Entry 8QKV (electron microscopy, 4.70 A resolution (low resolution: residue-level contacts below are approximate; hydrogen-bond / salt-bridge calls are withheld)); this record covers chains G and I of the 20 polymer chains in the assembly.

# Chain G
Molecule: Histone H2B.1
Organism: Saccharomyces cerevisiae S288C
UniProt: P02293 (H2B1_YEAST); residues 0-130 here correspond to UniProt positions 1-131 (UniProt number = residue number + 1)
Amino-acid sequence (131 residues; each row starts with the number of its first residue; numbering starts at 0):
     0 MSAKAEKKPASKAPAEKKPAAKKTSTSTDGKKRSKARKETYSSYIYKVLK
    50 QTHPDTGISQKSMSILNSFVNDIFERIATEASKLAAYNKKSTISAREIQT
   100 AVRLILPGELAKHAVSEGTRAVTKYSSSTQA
Not modelled in the structure: 0-32, 129-130
Swiss-Prot annotation at these positions:
  - modified residue: Lys6 (N6-acetyllysine), Lys7 (N6-acetyllysine), Ser10 (Phosphoserine), Lys11 (N6-acetyllysine), Lys16 (N6-acetyllysine), Lys17 (N6-acetyllysine), Lys21 (N6-acetyllysine), Lys22 (N6-acetyllysine), Lys34 (N6-succinyllysine), Lys37 (N6,N6-dimethyllysine), Lys46 (N6-succinyllysine)
  - cross-link (Glycyl lysine isopeptide (Lys-Gly)): Lys6 (interchain with G-Cter in SUMO), Lys7 (interchain with G-Cter in SUMO), Lys16 (interchain with G-Cter in SUMO), Lys17 (interchain with G-Cter in SUMO), Lys123 (interchain with G-Cter in ubiquitin)

# Chain I
Molecule: 194-nt DNA strand
Sequence (194 nucleotides; numbered -85 to 108; the number before each row is that of its first residue; numbers below 1 keep their minus sign (DT-85 is residue -85)):
   -85 TCCGCGGCCGCCCTGGAGAATCCCGGTGCCGAGGCCGCTCAATTGGTCGT
   -35 AGACAGCTCTAGCACCGCTTAAACGCACGTACGCGCTGTCCCCCGCGTTT
    15 TAACCGCCAAGGGGATTACTCCCTAGTCTCCAGGCACGTGTCAGATATAT
    65 ACATCCTGTGCATGTACTCGGGGTGGCGATAAGTCGTGTCTTAC

# Interface between chain G and chain I
Residue-residue contacts - 10 pairs, chain G then chain I:
  Ala35(G) - DT-47(I)
  Ala35(G) - DC-46(I)
  Arg36(G) - DT-47(I)
  Arg36(G) - DC-46(I)
  Tyr45(G) - DG-52(I)
  Ile57(G) - DA-54(I)
  Ile57(G) - DG-53(I)
  Lys89(G) - DA-33(I)
  Ser90(G) - DG-34(I)
  Thr91(G) - DG-34(I)
Also at the interface, not in a pair above, chain G (10 interface residues in all): Ser33, Ser58, Gln59
Also at the interface, not in a pair above, chain I (8 interface residues in all): DT31

# Overview
The interface between chain G and chain I involves 10 residues on one side and 8 on the other.
Here chain G is Histone H2B.1 (Saccharomyces cerevisiae S288C) and chain I is a 194-nt DNA strand. Entry 8QKV
(SWR1-nucleosome complex in configuration 2) was determined by electron microscopy (same publication as 8QKU).
